Entry 8SR5 (electron microscopy, 3.22 A resolution); this record covers chains A and I of the 9 polymer chains in the assembly.

== Chain A (and I) ==
Name: Particulate methane monooxygenase alpha subunit
Organism: Methylococcus capsulatus
Notes: chain I of this document is another copy of the same molecule, construct and numbering; everything in this record applies to it too
UniProtKB: G1UBD1 (PMOB_METCA); residues 1-414 here = UniProt positions 1-414
Amino-acid sequence (414 residues; numbered 1 to 414; the number before each row is that of its first residue):
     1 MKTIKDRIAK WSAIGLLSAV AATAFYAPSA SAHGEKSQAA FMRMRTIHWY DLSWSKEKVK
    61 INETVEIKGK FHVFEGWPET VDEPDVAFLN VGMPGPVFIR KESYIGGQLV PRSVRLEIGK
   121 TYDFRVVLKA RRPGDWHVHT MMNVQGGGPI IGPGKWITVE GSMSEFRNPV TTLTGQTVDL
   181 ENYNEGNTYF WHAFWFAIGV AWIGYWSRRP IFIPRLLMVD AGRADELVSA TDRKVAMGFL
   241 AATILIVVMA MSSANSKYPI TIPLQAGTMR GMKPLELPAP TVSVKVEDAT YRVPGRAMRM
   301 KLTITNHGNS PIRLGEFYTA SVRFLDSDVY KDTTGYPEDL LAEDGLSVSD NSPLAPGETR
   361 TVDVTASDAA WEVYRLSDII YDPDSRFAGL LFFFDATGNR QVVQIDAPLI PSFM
Disordered / not traced: 1-32
Curated features (UniProtKB/Swiss-Prot):
  - binding site (Cu cation): His33, His48, His72, His137, His139
  - mutagenesis: His48 (H48N: Impairs activity of soluble pmoB construct), His137 (H137A: Abolishes activity of soluble pmoB construct; when associated with A-139), His139 (H139A: Abolishes activity of soluble pmoB construct; when associated with A-137)
Metal / ion sites: Cu ion site 1: His33, His137, His139; Cu ion site 2: His48, His72, Gln404

== How chain A and chain I interact ==
Pairs across the interface - 26 pairs, chain A then chain I:
  Val86(A) - Glu79(I)
  Arg112(A) - Asp384(I)  salt bridge
  Arg115(A) - Glu83(I)  salt bridge
  Leu173(A) - Ile410(I)  hydrophobic
  Leu173(A) - Pro411(I)
  Leu173(A) - Met414(I)
  Thr174(A) - Met414(I)
  Ile260(A) - Phe413(I)  hydrophobic
  Ile262(A) - Ile380(I)  hydrophobic
  Pro263(A) - Ile380(I)
  Pro263(A) - Tyr381(I)
  Pro263(A) - Asp382(I)
  Pro263(A) - Pro383(I)  hydrophobic
  Leu264(A) - Pro383(I)
  Gln265(A) - Pro383(I)  hydrogen bond (side chain-backbone)
  Gln265(A) - Asp384(I)
  Gln265(A) - Ser385(I)
  Ala266(A) - Pro383(I)  hydrogen bond (backbone-backbone)
  Ala266(A) - Asp384(I)
  Gly267(A) - Arg386(I)
  Thr268(A) - Glu79(I)
  Thr268(A) - Arg386(I)
  Met269(A) - Arg386(I)
  Arg270(A) - Glu75(I)
  Arg270(A) - Trp77(I)  hydrogen bond (side chain-backbone)
  Arg270(A) - Glu83(I)  salt bridge
Also at the interface, not in a pair above, chain A (17 interface residues in all): Asp85, Gly175
Also at the interface, not in a pair above, chain I (16 interface residues in all): Gly76

== Overview ==
17 residues of chain A and 16 residues of chain I are in contact, with 3 hydrogen bonds and 3 salt bridges.
Polar pairs include Arg112(A)-Asp384(I), Arg115(A)-Glu83(I) and Arg270(A)-Glu83(I). UniProt lists 5 Cu
cation-binding residues and 3 mutagenesis sites on chain A.
Chain A and chain I are both Particulate methane monooxygenase alpha subunit (Methylococcus capsulatus); the
structure, particulate methane monooxygenase potassium cyanide treated, was determined by electron microscopy,
deposited together with 8SQW, 8SR1, 8SR2, 8SR4 and 8OYI.
